1ASX - chain A; structure by X-ray diffraction, 2.80 A resolution.

Chain A:
Name: Thermosome
Source organism: Thermoplasma acidophilum
Notes: fragment: alpha subunit, apical domain, substrate-binding domain
UniProt: P48424 (THSA_THEAC); residues 2-153 here correspond to UniProt positions 214-365 (UniProt number = residue number + 212)
Amino-acid sequence (159 residues; each row starts with the number of its first residue):
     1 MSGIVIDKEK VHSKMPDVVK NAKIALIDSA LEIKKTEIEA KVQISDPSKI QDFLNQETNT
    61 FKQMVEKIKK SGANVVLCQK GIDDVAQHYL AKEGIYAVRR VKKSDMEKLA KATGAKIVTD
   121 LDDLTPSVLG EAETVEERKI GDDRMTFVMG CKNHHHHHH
Not modelled in the structure: 153-159
From the paper describing this entry:
  - conformationally variable residues (side-chain flip): Tyr89

Overview:
The paper reports conformational variability at Tyr89.
Chain A is Thermosome (Thermoplasma acidophilum); the structure, Apical domain of the chaperonin from
thermoplasma acidophilum, was determined by X-ray diffraction, deposited together with 1ASS.
